PDB entry 7N8N | electron microscopy, 3.89 A resolution | chains A and C of the 6 polymer chains in the assembly

== Chain A (and C) ==
Name: Histone H4-H3 doublet
Notes: chain C of this document is another copy of the same molecule, construct and numbering; everything in this record applies to it too
UniProt: A0A097I2D0 (A0A097I2D0_9VIRU); residues 8-222 here correspond to UniProt positions 2-216 (UniProt number = residue number - 6)
Chain sequence (244 residues; row label = number of the first residue in the row; numbers below 1 keep their minus sign (Met-21 is residue -21)):
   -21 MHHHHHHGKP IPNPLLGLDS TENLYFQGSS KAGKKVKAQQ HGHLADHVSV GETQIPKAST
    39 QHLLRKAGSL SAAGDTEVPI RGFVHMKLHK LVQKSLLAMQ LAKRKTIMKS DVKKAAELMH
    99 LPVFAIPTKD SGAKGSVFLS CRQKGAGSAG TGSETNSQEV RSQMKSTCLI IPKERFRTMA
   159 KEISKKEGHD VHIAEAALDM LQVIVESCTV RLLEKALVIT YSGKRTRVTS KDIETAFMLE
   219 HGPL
Unresolved in the structure: -21 to 23, 221-222
Construct notes: expression tag (-21 to 7)
Reported in the primary citation:
  - conformationally variable residues: Pro34 (proposed by the authors, not directly observed)

== Chain A / chain C interface ==
Contacting residue pairs - 4 pairs, chain A then chain C:
  Lys193(A) - Leu217(C)
  Val196(A) - Leu217(C)  hydrophobic
  Leu217(A) - Lys193(C)
  Leu217(A) - Val196(C)  hydrophobic
Other interface residues (no listed pair), chain A (4 interface residues in all): Ser200
Other interface residues (no listed pair), chain C (5 interface residues in all): Ile197, Thr213

== Overview ==
Chain A and chain C form an interface of 4 and 5 residues respectively. From the paper: conformational
variability at Pro34(A).
Chain A and chain C are both Histone H4-H3 doublet; the structure, Melbournevirus nucleosome like particle,
was determined by electron microscopy.
